Entry 8DC5 (X-ray diffraction, 3.21 A resolution); this record covers chains A and B.

Chain A (and B):
Protein: Envelopment polyprotein
Organism: Crimean-Congo hemorrhagic fever orthonairovirus
Notes: chain B of this document is another copy of the same molecule, construct and numbering; everything in this record applies to it too
Reference sequence: A0A7T6Y557 (A0A7T6Y557_9VIRU); residue numbers follow UniProt; this construct covers 252-519
Sequence (274 residues; numbered 252 to 525; the number before each row is that of its first residue):
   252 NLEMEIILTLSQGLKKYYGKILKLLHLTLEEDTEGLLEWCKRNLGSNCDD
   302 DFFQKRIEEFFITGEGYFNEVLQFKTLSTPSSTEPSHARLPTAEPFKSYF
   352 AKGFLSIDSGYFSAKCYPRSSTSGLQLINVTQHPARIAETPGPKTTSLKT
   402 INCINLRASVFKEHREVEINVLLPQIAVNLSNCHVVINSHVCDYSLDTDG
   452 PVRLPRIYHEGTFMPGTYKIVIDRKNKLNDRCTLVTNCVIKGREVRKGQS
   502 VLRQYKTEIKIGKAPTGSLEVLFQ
Disordered / not traced: 252-256, 328-344, 375-377, 382-384, 393, 397-400, 415-416, 477-478, 493-500, 514-525 (chain B: 252-257, 327-343, 372-377, 382-385, 393, 397, 477-478, 493-497, 513-525)
Construct notes: expression tag (520-525)
Cystine bridges: Cys291-Cys299, Cys367-Cys443, Cys404-Cys489, Cys434-Cys483
Covalently attached groups: N-acetylglucosamine (NAG) linked to Asn380, Asn430
Reported in the primary citation:
  - conformationally variable residues (loop rearrangement, order/disorder transition): Thr330 to Glu345, Val490 to Gln500
  - mutagenesis - K292T: unchanged binding to CC5-17
  - mutagenesis - G296K: decreased binding to CC5-17

Chain A / chain B interface:
Pairs across the interface (10; chain A residue first):
  Tyr318(A) - Phe412(B)  hydrophobic
  Tyr318(A) - Glu419(B)  hydrogen bond
  Lys348(A) - Glu414(B)
  Ser349(A) - Glu414(B)
  Tyr350(A) - Glu414(B)
  Phe351(A) - His415(B)
  Arg408(A) - Glu316(B)  salt bridge
  Glu414(A) - Ser349(B)
  Glu414(A) - Tyr350(B)
  Glu414(A) - Phe351(B)
Other interface residues (no listed pair), chain A (9 interface residues in all): Lys353, Glu419
Other interface residues (no listed pair), chain B (9 interface residues in all): Tyr318

Overview:
Chain A and chain B each contribute 9 residues to their interface; the contacts include 1 hydrogen bond and 1
salt bridge. Among the polar pairs are Arg408(A)-Glu316(B) and Tyr318(A)-Glu419(B). Covalently linked
N-acetylglucosamine: at Asn380(A) and Asn430(A). From the paper: G296K of chain A reduces binding to CC5-17;
conformational variability at Thr330(A) and Val490(A).
Both chains are Envelopment polyprotein (Crimean-Congo hemorrhagic fever orthonairovirus). Entry 8DC5 (CCHFV
GP38 Hoti/Kosovo) was determined by X-ray diffraction (same publication as 8DDK and 8DCY).
